Entry 1V4U (X-ray diffraction, 2.00 A resolution); this record covers chains A and C of the 4 polymer chains in the assembly.

[Chain A (and C)]
Molecule: hemoglobin alpha chain
From: Thunnus thynnus
Notes: chain C of this document is another copy of the same molecule, construct and numbering; everything in this record applies to it too
Reference sequence: Q8AYM0 (Q8AYM0_THUTH); residues 1-143 here correspond to UniProt positions 2-144 (UniProt number = residue number + 1)
Chain sequence (144 residues; each row starts with the number of its first residue; numbering starts at 0):
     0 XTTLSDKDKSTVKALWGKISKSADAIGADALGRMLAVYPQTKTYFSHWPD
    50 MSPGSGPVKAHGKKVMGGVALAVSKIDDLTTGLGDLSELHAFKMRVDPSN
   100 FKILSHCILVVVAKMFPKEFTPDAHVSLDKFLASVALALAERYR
Modified / non-standard residues: ACE (acetyl group) at position 0
Metal / ion sites: heme Fe: His-89 (together with carbon monoxide)
Residues lining bound ligands: carbon monoxide / heme: Leu-30, Met-33, Thr-40, Tyr-43, Phe-44, His-46, Trp-47, His-60, Lys-63, Val-64, Gly-67, Val-68, Leu-85, Leu-88, His-89, Met-93, Val-95, Asn-99, Phe-100, Leu-103, Ile-107, Val-134, Leu-138

[How chain A and chain C interact]
Pairs across the interface (18):
  ACE_0(A) with Leu-136(C); Ala-139(C); Glu-140(C)
  Thr-1(A) with Leu-136(C); Glu-140(C), hydrogen bond (backbone-side chain)
  Thr-2(A) with Thr-79(C); Glu-140(C), hydrogen bond (backbone-side chain)
  Thr-79(A) with Thr-2(C)
  Asp-128(A) with Arg-143(C), salt bridge
  Lys-129(A) with Arg-143(C), hydrogen bond (side chain-backbone)
  Leu-136(A) with ACE_0(C); Thr-1(C)
  Ala-139(A) with ACE_0(C)
  Glu-140(A) with ACE_0(C); Thr-1(C), hydrogen bond (side chain-backbone); Thr-2(C), hydrogen bond
  Arg-143(A) with Asp-128(C), salt bridge; Lys-129(C), hydrogen bond (backbone-side chain)
Interface residues without a listed pair, chain A (13 interface residues in all): Asp-7, Val-125, Ala-132
Interface residues without a listed pair, chain C (11 interface residues in all): Val-125

[Overview]
Chain A and chain C form an interface of 13 and 11 residues respectively, with 6 hydrogen bonds and 2 salt
bridges. Polar contacts include Asp-128(A)/Arg-143(C), Thr-1(A)/Glu-140(C) and Thr-2(A)/Glu-140(C). Ligands of
chain A: carbon monoxide / heme.
Both chains are hemoglobin alpha chain (Thunnus thynnus). Entry 1V4U (Crystal structure of bluefin tuna
carbonmonoxy-hemoglobin) was determined by X-ray diffraction, deposited together with 1V4W and 1V4X.
